Entry 3GTP (X-ray diffraction, 3.90 A resolution); this record covers chains B and C of the 13 polymer chains in the assembly.

Chain B:
Protein: DNA-directed RNA polymerase II subunit RPB2
Organism: Saccharomyces cerevisiae
Notes: EC 2.7.7.6; fragment: DNA-directed RNA polymerase II 140 kDa polypeptide
UniProt: P08518 (RPB2_YEAST); residue numbers follow UniProt; this construct covers 1-1224
Amino-acid sequence (1224 residues; numbered 1 to 1224; the number before each row is that of its first residue):
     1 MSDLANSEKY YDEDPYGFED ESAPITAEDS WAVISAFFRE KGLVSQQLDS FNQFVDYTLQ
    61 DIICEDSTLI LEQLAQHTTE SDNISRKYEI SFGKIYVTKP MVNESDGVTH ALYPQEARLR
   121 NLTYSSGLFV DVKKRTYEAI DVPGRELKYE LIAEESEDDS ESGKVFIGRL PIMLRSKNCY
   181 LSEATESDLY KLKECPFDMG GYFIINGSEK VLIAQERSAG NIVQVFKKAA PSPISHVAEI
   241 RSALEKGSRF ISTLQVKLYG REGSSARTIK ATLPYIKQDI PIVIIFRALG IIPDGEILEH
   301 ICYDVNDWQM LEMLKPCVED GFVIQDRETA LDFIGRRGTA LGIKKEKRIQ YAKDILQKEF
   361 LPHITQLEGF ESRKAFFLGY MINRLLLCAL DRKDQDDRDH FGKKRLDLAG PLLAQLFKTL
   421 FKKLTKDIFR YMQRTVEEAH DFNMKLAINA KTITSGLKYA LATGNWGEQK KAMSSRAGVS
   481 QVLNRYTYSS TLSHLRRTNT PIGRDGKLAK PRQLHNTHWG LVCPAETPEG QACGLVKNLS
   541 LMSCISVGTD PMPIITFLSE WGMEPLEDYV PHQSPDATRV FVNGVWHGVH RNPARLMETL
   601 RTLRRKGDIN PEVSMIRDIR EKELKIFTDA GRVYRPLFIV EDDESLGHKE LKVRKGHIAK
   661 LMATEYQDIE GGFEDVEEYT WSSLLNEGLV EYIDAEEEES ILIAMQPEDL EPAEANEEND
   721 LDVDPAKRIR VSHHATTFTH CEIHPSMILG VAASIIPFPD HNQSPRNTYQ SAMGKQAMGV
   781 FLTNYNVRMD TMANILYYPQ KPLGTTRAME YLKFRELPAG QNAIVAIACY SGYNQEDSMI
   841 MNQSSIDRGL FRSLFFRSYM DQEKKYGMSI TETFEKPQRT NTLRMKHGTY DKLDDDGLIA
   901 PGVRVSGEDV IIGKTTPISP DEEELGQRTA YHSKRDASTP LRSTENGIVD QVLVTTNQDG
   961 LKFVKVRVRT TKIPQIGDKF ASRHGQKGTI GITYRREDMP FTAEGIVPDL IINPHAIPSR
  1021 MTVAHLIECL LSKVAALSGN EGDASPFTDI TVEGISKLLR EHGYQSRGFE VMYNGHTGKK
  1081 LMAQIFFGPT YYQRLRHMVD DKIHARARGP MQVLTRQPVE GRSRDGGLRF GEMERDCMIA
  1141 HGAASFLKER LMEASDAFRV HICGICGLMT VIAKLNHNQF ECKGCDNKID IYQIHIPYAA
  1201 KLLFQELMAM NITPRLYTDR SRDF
Not modelled in the structure: 1-19, 71-89, 135-163, 336-344, 438-445, 503-508, 669-677, 716-721, 920-932
Metal / ion sites: Zn2+: Cys-1163, Cys-1182, Cys-1185

Chain C:
Protein: DNA-directed RNA polymerase II subunit RPB3
Organism: Saccharomyces cerevisiae
Notes: fragment: DNA-directed RNA polymerase II 45 kDa polypeptide
UniProt: P16370 (RPB3_YEAST); residues 1-318 here = UniProt positions 1-318
Amino-acid sequence (318 residues; numbered 1 to 318; the number before each row is that of its first residue):
     1 MSEEGPQVKI REASKDNVDF ILSNVDLAMA NSLRRVMIAE IPTLAIDSVE VETNTTVLAD
    61 EFIAHRLGLI PLQSMDIEQL EYSRDCFCED HCDKCSVVLT LQAFGESEST TNVYSKDLVI
   121 VSNLMGRNIG HPIIQDKEGN GVLICKLRKG QELKLTCVAK KGIAKEHAKW GPAAAIEFEY
   181 DPWNKLKHTD YWYEQDSAKE WPQSKNCEYE DPPNEGDPFD YKAQADTFYM NVESVGSIPV
   241 DQVVVRGIDT LQKKVASILL ALTQMDQDKV NFASGDNNTA SNMLGSNEDV MMTGAEQDPY
   301 SNASQMGNTG SGGYDNAW
Not modelled in the structure: 1-2, 269-318
Metal / ion sites: Zn2+: Cys-86, Cys-88, Cys-92, Cys-95
Curated features (UniProtKB/Swiss-Prot):
  - binding site (Zn(2+)): Cys-86, Cys-88, Cys-92, Cys-95
  - modified residue: Ser-2 (N-acetylserine)
  - natural variant: Ala-30 (A30D: In mutant RPB3-1)
  - mutagenesis: Lys-9 (K9E: Transcript termination readthrough)

How chain B and chain C interact:
Residue-residue contacts - 71 pairs, chain B then chain C:
  Tyr-797(B) / Glu-61(C)  hydrogen bond (side chain-backbone)
  Tyr-797(B) / Phe-62(C)
  Tyr-798(B) / Phe-62(C)
  Tyr-798(B) / His-65(C)
  Tyr-798(B) / Arg-66(C)  hydrogen bond
  Ser-844(B) / Ala-168(C)
  Asp-847(B) / His-65(C)
  Asp-847(B) / His-167(C)
  Asp-847(B) / Ala-168(C)
  Arg-848(B) / His-65(C)
  Arg-848(B) / Ala-168(C)
  Gly-849(B) / His-65(C)
  Arg-852(B) / His-65(C)  hydrogen bond
  Leu-854(B) / Ala-59(C)  hydrophobic
  Leu-854(B) / Glu-61(C)
  Ile-948(B) / Glu-61(C)
  Arg-969(B) / Asp-60(C)  salt bridge
  Arg-969(B) / Glu-61(C)  salt bridge
  Thr-970(B) / Glu-61(C)
  Thr-971(B) / Glu-61(C)  hydrogen bond (backbone-side chain)
  Arg-995(B) / Lys-165(C)
  Arg-996(B) / Ile-38(C)
  Arg-996(B) / Ala-173(C)
  Arg-996(B) / Ala-174(C)  hydrogen bond (side chain-backbone)
  Glu-997(B) / Arg-34(C)  hydrogen bond (backbone-side chain)
  Glu-997(B) / Arg-35(C)
  Glu-997(B) / Ala-39(C)
  Asp-998(B) / Arg-35(C)  salt bridge
  Phe-1001(B) / Arg-34(C)
  Phe-1001(B) / Phe-178(C)  hydrophobic
  Ala-1003(B) / Glu-177(C)
  Ala-1003(B) / Phe-178(C)  hydrogen bond (backbone-backbone)
  Glu-1004(B) / Glu-177(C)
  Gly-1005(B) / Ile-176(C)
  Arg-1060(B) / Lys-199(C)
  Arg-1060(B) / Pro-202(C)
  Gly-1063(B) / Pro-202(C)
  Gln-1065(B) / Glu-200(C)
  Gln-1065(B) / Trp-201(C)
  Arg-1067(B) / Glu-194(C)  salt bridge
  Phe-1069(B) / Trp-192(C)
  Phe-1069(B) / Trp-201(C)  hydrophobic
  Glu-1070(B) / Trp-201(C)
  Val-1071(B) / Tyr-191(C)
  Val-1071(B) / Trp-201(C)  hydrophobic
  Tyr-1073(B) / Phe-178(C)
  Tyr-1073(B) / Glu-179(C)
  Gly-1075(B) / Asn-31(C)
  Gly-1075(B) / Arg-34(C)  hydrogen bond (backbone-side chain)
  Gly-1075(B) / Arg-35(C)  hydrogen bond (backbone-side chain)
  His-1076(B) / Asn-31(C)  hydrogen bond (backbone-side chain)
  Thr-1077(B) / Leu-27(C)
  Thr-1077(B) / Asn-31(C)
  Gly-1078(B) / Leu-27(C)
  Gly-1078(B) / Asn-31(C)  hydrogen bond (backbone-side chain)
  Gly-1078(B) / Tyr-180(C)
  Lys-1079(B) / Leu-27(C)
  Lys-1079(B) / Tyr-180(C)
  Lys-1079(B) / His-188(C)
  Lys-1080(B) / Tyr-180(C)  hydrogen bond (backbone-side chain)
  Lys-1080(B) / Asp-181(C)  hydrogen bond (side chain-backbone)
  Leu-1081(B) / Thr-189(C)
  Met-1082(B) / Lys-187(C)
  Met-1082(B) / His-188(C)  hydrogen bond (backbone-backbone)
  Met-1082(B) / Thr-189(C)
  Met-1082(B) / Asp-190(C)  hydrogen bond (backbone-backbone)
  Gln-1084(B) / Thr-189(C)
  Gln-1084(B) / Asp-190(C)  hydrogen bond (side chain-backbone)
  Gln-1084(B) / Tyr-191(C)  hydrogen bond (side chain-backbone)
  Gln-1084(B) / Trp-192(C)
  Gln-1084(B) / Trp-201(C)
Other interface residues (no listed pair), chain B (40 interface residues in all): Tyr-785, Met-999, Tyr-1064
Other interface residues (no listed pair), chain C (38 interface residues in all): Val-57, Leu-69, Ala-164, Ala-175

Overview:
40 residues of chain B and 38 residues of chain C are in contact, with 17 hydrogen bonds and 4 salt bridges.
Among the polar pairs are Arg-969(B)/Asp-60(C), Arg-969(B)/Glu-61(C) and Asp-998(B)/Arg-35(C). From UniProt: 4
Zn2+-binding residues and one mutagenesis site on chain C.
Here chain B is DNA-directed RNA polymerase II subunit RPB2 and chain C is DNA-directed RNA polymerase II
subunit RPB3, both from Saccharomyces cerevisiae. Entry 3GTP (Backtracked RNA polymerase II complex with 24mer
RNA) was determined by X-ray diffraction, deposited together with 3GTG, 3GTJ, 3GTK, 3GTL, 3GTM, 3GTO and 3GTQ.
